1DGW - chains A and X of the 3 polymer chains in the assembly; structure by X-ray diffraction, 1.70 A resolution.

# Chain A
Name: Canavalin
Organism: Canavalia ensiformis
UniProtKB: P50477 (CANA_CANEN); residue numbers follow UniProt; this construct covers 46-223
Chain sequence (178 residues; each row starts with the number of its first residue):
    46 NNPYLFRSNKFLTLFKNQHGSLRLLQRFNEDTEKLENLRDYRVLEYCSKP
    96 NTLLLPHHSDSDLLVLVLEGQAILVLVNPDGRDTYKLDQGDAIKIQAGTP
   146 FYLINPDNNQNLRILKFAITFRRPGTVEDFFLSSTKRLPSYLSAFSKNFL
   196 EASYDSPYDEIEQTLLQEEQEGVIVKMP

# Chain X
Name: Canavalin
Organism: Canavalia ensiformis
UniProtKB: P50477 (CANA_CANEN); numbering as in UniProt (aligned over 246-324)
Chain sequence (79 residues; numbered 246 to 324; the number before each row is that of its first residue):
   246 DKPFNLRSRDPIYSNNYGKLYEITPEKNSQLRDLDILLNCLQMNEGALFV
   296 PHYNSRATVILVANEGRAEVELVGLEQQQ
Unresolved in the structure: 322-324
What the authors report for this chain:
  - binding site for phosphate ion: H297, N299

# Interface between chain A and chain X
Residue-residue contacts (28):
  Y49(A) - L317(X)  hydrophobic
  Y49(A) - E321(X)
  F73(A) - I305(X)  hydrophobic
  K79(A) - E321(X)  salt bridge
  N82(A) - T303(X)
  L109(A) - L276(X)  hydrophobic
  L109(A) - L283(X)  hydrophobic
  L111(A) - L283(X)  hydrophobic
  L113(A) - N309(X)
  Y130(A) - D246(X)
  Y130(A) - K247(X)
  Y130(A) - P248(X)
  Q134(A) - N250(X)  hydrogen bond (backbone-side chain)
  G135(A) - F249(X)
  G135(A) - N250(X)
  G135(A) - L251(X)  hydrogen bond (backbone-backbone)
  D136(A) - F249(X)
  D136(A) - N250(X)  hydrogen bond
  A137(A) - P248(X)
  A137(A) - F249(X)  hydrogen bond (backbone-backbone)
  I138(A) - D246(X)
  I138(A) - P248(X)  hydrophobic
  I138(A) - Q275(X)
  K139(A) - Q275(X)  hydrogen bond (backbone-side chain)
  K139(A) - L279(X)
  R158(A) - N309(X)  hydrogen bond
  F162(A) - I281(X)  hydrophobic
  F162(A) - I305(X)  hydrophobic
Interface residues without a listed pair, chain A (21 interface residues in all): L83, Y86, D107, L160, I164
Interface residues without a listed pair, chain X (17 interface residues in all): V307

# Overview
21 residues of chain A and 17 residues of chain X are in contact; the contacts include 6 hydrogen bonds and 1
salt bridge. Polar contacts include K79(A)-E321(X), Q134(A)-N250(X) and D136(A)-N250(X). From the paper: a
binding site for phosphate ion at H297(X) and N299(X).
Chain A is Canavalin and chain X is Canavalin, both from Canavalia ensiformis; the structure, Structure of the
rhombohedral crystal of canavalin from jack bean, was determined by X-ray diffraction (same publication as
1DGR).
